PDB entry 2O4Q | X-ray diffraction, 1.95 A resolution | chains A and B

== Chain A (and B) ==
Molecule: Parathion hydrolase
Organism: Brevundimonas diminuta
Notes: EC 3.1.8.1; chain B of this document is another copy of the same molecule, construct and numbering; everything in this record applies to it too
UniProt: P0A434 (OPD_BREDI); residues 34-364 here = UniProt positions 34-364
Sequence (331 residues; row label = number of the first residue in the row):
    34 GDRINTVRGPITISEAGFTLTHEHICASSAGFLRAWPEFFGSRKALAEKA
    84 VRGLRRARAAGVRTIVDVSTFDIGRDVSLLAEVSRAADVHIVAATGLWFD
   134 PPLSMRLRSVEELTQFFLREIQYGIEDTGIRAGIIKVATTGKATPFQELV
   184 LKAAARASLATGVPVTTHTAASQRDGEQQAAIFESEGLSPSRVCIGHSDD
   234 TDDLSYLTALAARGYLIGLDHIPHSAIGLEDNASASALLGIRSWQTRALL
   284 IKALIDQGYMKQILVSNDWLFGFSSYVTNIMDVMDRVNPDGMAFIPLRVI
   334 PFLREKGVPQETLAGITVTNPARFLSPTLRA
Modified positions: Lys169 (lysine nz-carboxylic acid; KCX)
Sequence notes: engineered mutation Ala60 (Gly in P0A434)
Ion coordination: Zn2+ site 1: His55, His57, Lys169, Asp301 (together with cacodylate ion); Zn2+ site 2: Lys169, His201, His230 (together with cacodylate ion)
From the paper describing this entry:
  - Zn2+ coordination: His55, His57, His201, His230, Asp301
  - binding site for cacodylate ion: Trp131, Lys169, His201, Asp301
  - post-translational modification sites: Lys169

== Chain A / chain B interface ==
Contacting residue pairs (68; chain A residue first):
  Ser61(A) - Ser137(B)
  Ser62(A) - Pro135(B)
  Ser62(A) - Leu136(B)
  Ser62(A) - Ser137(B)  hydrogen bond
  Ala63(A) - Ala63(B)
  Ala63(A) - Phe104(B)
  Gly64(A) - Phe104(B)
  Phe65(A) - Phe104(B)
  Phe65(A) - Ser137(B)
  Phe65(A) - Met138(B)  hydrophobic
  Arg67(A) - Glu159(B)
  Ala68(A) - Phe104(B)  hydrophobic
  Ala68(A) - Phe149(B)
  Ala68(A) - Arg152(B)
  Trp69(A) - Met138(B)  hydrophobic
  Trp69(A) - Arg141(B)
  Trp69(A) - Glu145(B)
  Trp69(A) - Phe149(B)  hydrophobic
  Pro70(A) - Arg152(B)
  Glu71(A) - Arg152(B)  salt bridge
  Phe72(A) - Arg141(B)
  Phe104(A) - Ala63(B)
  Phe104(A) - Gly64(B)
  Phe104(A) - Phe65(B)
  Phe104(A) - Ala68(B)  hydrophobic
  Trp131(A) - Leu136(B)  hydrophobic
  Asp133(A) - Pro135(B)
  Asp133(A) - Leu136(B)  hydrogen bond (side chain-backbone)
  Asp133(A) - Arg139(B)  salt bridge
  Pro135(A) - Ser62(B)
  Pro135(A) - Asp133(B)
  Leu136(A) - Ser62(B)
  Leu136(A) - Trp131(B)  hydrophobic
  Leu136(A) - Asp133(B)  hydrogen bond (backbone-side chain)
  Leu136(A) - Ser308(B)
  Ser137(A) - Ser61(B)
  Ser137(A) - Ser62(B)  hydrogen bond
  Ser137(A) - Phe65(B)
  Ser137(A) - Ser307(B)  hydrogen bond
  Ser137(A) - Ser308(B)  hydrogen bond (side chain-backbone)
  Met138(A) - Phe65(B)  hydrophobic
  Met138(A) - Trp69(B)  hydrophobic
  Arg139(A) - Asp133(B)  salt bridge
  Leu140(A) - Ser308(B)
  Leu140(A) - Tyr309(B)  hydrophobic
  Arg141(A) - Trp69(B)
  Arg141(A) - Phe72(B)
  Arg141(A) - Ser307(B)  hydrogen bond (side chain-backbone)
  Arg141(A) - Tyr309(B)  hydrogen bond (side chain-backbone)
  Arg141(A) - Val310(B)
  Arg141(A) - Thr311(B)  hydrogen bond
  Glu145(A) - Trp69(B)
  Glu145(A) - Thr311(B)  hydrogen bond
  Phe149(A) - Ala68(B)
  Phe149(A) - Trp69(B)  hydrophobic
  Arg152(A) - Ala68(B)
  Arg152(A) - Pro70(B)
  Arg152(A) - Glu71(B)  salt bridge
  Glu159(A) - Arg67(B)
  Ser307(A) - Ser137(B)  hydrogen bond
  Ser307(A) - Arg141(B)  hydrogen bond (backbone-side chain)
  Ser308(A) - Ser137(B)  hydrogen bond (backbone-side chain)
  Ser308(A) - Leu140(B)
  Tyr309(A) - Leu140(B)  hydrophobic
  Tyr309(A) - Arg141(B)  hydrogen bond (backbone-side chain)
  Val310(A) - Arg141(B)
  Thr311(A) - Arg141(B)  hydrogen bond
  Thr311(A) - Glu145(B)  hydrogen bond
Also at the interface, not in a pair above, chain A (32 interface residues in all): Leu146, Glu153
Also at the interface, not in a pair above, chain B (33 interface residues in all): Phe132, Leu146, Glu153

== In short ==
The interface between chain A and chain B involves 32 residues on one side and 33 on the other, with 16
hydrogen bonds and 4 salt bridges. Polar pairs include Glu71(A)-Arg152(B), Asp133(A)-Arg139(B) and
Ser62(A)-Ser137(B). The paper reports a binding site for cacodylate ion at Trp131(A), Lys169(A) and His201(A)
among others; Zn2+ coordination by His55(A), His57(A) and His201(A) among others.
Chain A and chain B are both Parathion hydrolase (Brevundimonas diminuta); the structure, Structure of
Phosphotriesterase mutant G60A, was determined by X-ray diffraction together with 3CS2 and 3CAK from the same
study.
